PDB entry 9LD7 | electron microscopy, 3.40 A resolution | chains D and L of the 12 polymer chains in the assembly

# Chain D
Protein: Major capsid protein
Source organism: Enterobacteria phage N4
UniProtKB: Q859Q5 (CAPSD_BPN4); residues 1-401 here = UniProt positions 1-401
Sequence (401 residues; numbered 1 to 401; the number before each row is that of its first residue):
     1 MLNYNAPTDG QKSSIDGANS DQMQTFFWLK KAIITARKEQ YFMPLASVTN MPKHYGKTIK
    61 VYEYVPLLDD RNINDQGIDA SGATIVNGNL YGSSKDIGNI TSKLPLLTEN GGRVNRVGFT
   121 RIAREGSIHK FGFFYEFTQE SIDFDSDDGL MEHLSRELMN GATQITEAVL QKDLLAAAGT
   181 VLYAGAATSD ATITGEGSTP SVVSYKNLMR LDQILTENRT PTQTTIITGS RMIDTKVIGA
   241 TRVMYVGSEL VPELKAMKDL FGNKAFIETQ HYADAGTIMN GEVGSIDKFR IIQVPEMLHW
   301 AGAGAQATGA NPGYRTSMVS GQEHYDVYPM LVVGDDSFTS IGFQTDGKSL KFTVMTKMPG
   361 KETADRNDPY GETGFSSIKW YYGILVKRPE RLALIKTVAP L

# Chain L
Protein: 32 kDa protein
Source organism: Enterobacteria phage N4
UniProtKB: A0MZA7 (A0MZA7_BPN4); numbering as in UniProt (aligned over 1-279)
Sequence (279 residues; numbered 1 to 279; the number before each row is that of its first residue):
     1 MPVLKVMFHK DTNVATVLDA SGSLSDGSVE VGTFHHPDET YPDSVTIYHG VRDLLYKRSA
    61 KDPSQTASYP NNIINMQVIS IDMKATPRLI LGTALPRVIS TIEGKDVTWH VDVAGGKAPL
   121 TYKWQFKANT VGAAFADIDS GENPTAKTAT LINHAVTAES AGTYKVIVTD ANGTTIESSS
   181 LLVVGVQEPP EVASIVAYPS PLALSVADDI TDGKTVKFSS LPAGSLIGTL SIKTQPDSGK
   241 ATAEISGNVL TVKPVAAGDT TVVVTNGTKE VTVTVNVTE
Unresolved in the structure: 1

# Chain D / chain L interface
Contacting residue pairs (12; chain D residue first):
  Asp70(D) - Ile102(L)
  Asp70(D) - Gln187(L)
  Ile73(D) - Gly185(L)
  Val86(D) - Val186(L)
  Val86(D) - Glu188(L)
  Asn87(D) - Val186(L)
  Gly92(D) - Gln187(L)
  Asn99(D) - Pro190(L)
  Ser102(D) - Pro190(L)
  Lys103(D) - Glu188(L)  hydrogen bond (side chain-backbone)
  Glu136(D) - Gln77(L)  hydrogen bond
  Asn367(D) - Asn75(L)  hydrogen bond
Interface residues without a listed pair, chain D (13 interface residues in all): Ile85, Asp96, Thr373
Interface residues without a listed pair, chain L (12 interface residues in all): Ile74, Val183, Pro189, Ala223

# Summary
Chain D and chain L form an interface of 13 and 12 residues respectively, with 3 hydrogen bonds. Polar
contacts include Lys103(D)-Glu188(L), Glu136(D)-Gln77(L) and Asn367(D)-Asn75(L).
Chain D is Major capsid protein and chain L is 32 kDa protein, both from Enterobacteria phage N4; the
structure, The capsid of mature phage N4, was determined by electron microscopy (same publication as 9LBZ,
9LC0 and 9LC1).
